Entry 3ZVJ (X-ray diffraction, 3.00 A resolution); this record covers chains G and H of the 20 polymer chains in the assembly.

[Chain G (and H)]
Protein: Thioredoxin peroxidase
From: Schistosoma mansoni
Notes: EC 1.11.1.15; chain H of this document is another copy of the same molecule, construct and numbering; everything in this record applies to it too
UniProtKB: O97161 (O97161_SCHMA); residue numbers follow UniProt; this construct covers 1-185
Chain sequence (219 residues; numbered -33 to 185; the number before each row is that of its first residue; numbers below 1 keep their minus sign (Met-33 is residue -33)):
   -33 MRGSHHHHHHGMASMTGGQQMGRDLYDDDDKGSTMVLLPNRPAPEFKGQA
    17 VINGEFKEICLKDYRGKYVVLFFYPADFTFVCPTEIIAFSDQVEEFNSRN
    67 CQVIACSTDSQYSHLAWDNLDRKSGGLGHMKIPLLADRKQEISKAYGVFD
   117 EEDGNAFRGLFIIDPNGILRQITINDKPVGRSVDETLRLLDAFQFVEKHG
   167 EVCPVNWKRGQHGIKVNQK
Disordered / not traced: -33 to 0, 173-185 (chain H: -33 to 0, 172-185)
Differences from the reference sequence: expression tag (-33 to 0)
Reported in the primary citation:
  - catalytic residues: Cys48, Arg124, Cys169 (citing earlier work)

[Chain G / chain H interface]
Residue-residue contacts (61; chain G residue first):
  Met1(G) - Met1(H)  hydrophobic
  Val2(G) - Met1(H)
  Val2(G) - Gly113(H)
  Leu3(G) - Met1(H)  hydrophobic
  Leu4(G) - Gly113(H)
  Leu4(G) - Phe115(H)
  Pro5(G) - Phe123(H)
  Pro5(G) - Ile140(H)
  Pro5(G) - Asn141(H)
  Asn6(G) - Phe123(H)
  Asn6(G) - Asp142(H)
  Arg7(G) - Asp116(H)  salt bridge
  Arg7(G) - Glu117(H)
  Arg7(G) - Phe123(H)
  Thr50(G) - Pro170(H)
  Gly113(G) - Leu4(H)
  Phe115(G) - Leu4(H)
  Asp116(G) - Leu4(H)
  Phe123(G) - Leu4(H)  hydrophobic
  Phe123(G) - Pro5(H)
  Arg136(G) - Asn141(H)
  Arg136(G) - Asp142(H)  salt bridge
  Gln137(G) - Ile140(H)
  Gln137(G) - Asn141(H)  hydrogen bond
  Ile138(G) - Thr139(H)
  Ile138(G) - Ile140(H)  hydrogen bond (backbone-backbone)
  Thr139(G) - Ile138(H)
  Thr139(G) - Thr139(H)
  Ile140(G) - Gln137(H)
  Ile140(G) - Ile138(H)  hydrogen bond (backbone-backbone)
  Asn141(G) - Pro5(H)
  Asn141(G) - Arg136(H)
  Asn141(G) - Gln137(H)  hydrogen bond
  Asn141(G) - Leu155(H)
  Asp142(G) - Arg136(H)  salt bridge
  Asp142(G) - Phe159(H)
  Pro144(G) - Val162(H)
  Val145(G) - Leu155(H)  hydrophobic
  Val145(G) - Ala158(H)  hydrophobic
  Val145(G) - Phe159(H)  hydrophobic
  Val145(G) - Val162(H)  hydrophobic
  Gly146(G) - Arg154(H)
  Gly146(G) - Leu155(H)
  Arg147(G) - Arg154(H)
  Ser148(G) - Glu151(H)
  Ser148(G) - Arg154(H)
  Glu151(G) - Ser148(H)
  Glu151(G) - Glu151(H)
  Arg154(G) - Ser148(H)
  Leu155(G) - Asn141(H)
  Phe159(G) - Asp142(H)
  Phe159(G) - Val145(H)  hydrophobic
  Glu167(G) - Pro144(H)
  Cys169(G) - Val47(H)
  Cys169(G) - Cys48(H)
  Val171(G) - Cys48(H)  hydrophobic
  Val171(G) - Thr50(H)
  Asn172(G) - Thr50(H)
  Asn172(G) - Glu51(H)
  Asn172(G) - Gly146(H)
  Asn172(G) - Arg147(H)
Interface residues without a listed pair, chain G (34 interface residues in all): Glu118, Val168
Interface residues without a listed pair, chain H (35 interface residues in all): Leu3, Asn6, Arg7, Glu118

[Overview]
34 residues of chain G and 35 residues of chain H are in contact; the contacts include 4 hydrogen bonds and 3
salt bridges. Polar pairs include Arg7(G)-Asp116(H), Arg136(G)-Asp142(H) and Gln137(G)-Asn141(H). From the
paper: catalytic residues Cys48(G), Arg124(G) and Cys169(G).
Chain G and chain H are both Thioredoxin peroxidase (Schistosoma mansoni); the structure, Crystal structure of
high molecular weight (HMW) form of Peroxiredoxin I from Schistosoma mansoni, was determined by X-ray
diffraction (same publication as 3ZTL).
